PDB entry 7TAF | electron microscopy, 2.00 A resolution | chains C and B of the 4 polymer chains in the assembly

# Chain C
Molecule: viral protein 3
Organism: enterovirus D68
UniProt: A0A097BW12 (A0A097BW12_9ENTO); residues 1-247 here correspond to UniProt positions 318-564 (UniProt number = residue number + 317)
Amino-acid sequence (247 residues; row label = number of the first residue in the row):
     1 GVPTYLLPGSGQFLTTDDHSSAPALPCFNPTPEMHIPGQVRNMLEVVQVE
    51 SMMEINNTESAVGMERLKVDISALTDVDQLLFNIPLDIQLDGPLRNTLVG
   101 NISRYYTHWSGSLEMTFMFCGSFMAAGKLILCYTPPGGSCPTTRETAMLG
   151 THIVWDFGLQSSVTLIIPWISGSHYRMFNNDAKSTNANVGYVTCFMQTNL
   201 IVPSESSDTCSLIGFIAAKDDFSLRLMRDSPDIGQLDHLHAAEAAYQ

# Chain B
Molecule: viral protein 2
Organism: enterovirus D68
UniProt: A0A097BW12 (A0A097BW12_HED68); residues 10-247 here correspond to UniProt positions 79-316 (UniProt number = residue number + 69)
Amino-acid sequence (238 residues; row label = number of the first residue in the row):
    10 SDRVLQLKLGNSAIVTQEAANYCCAYGEWPNYLPDHEAVAIDKPTQPETA
    60 TDRFYTLKSVKWETGSTGWWWKLPDALNNIGMFGQNVQHHYLYRSGFLIH
   110 VQCNATKFHQGALLVVAIPEHQRGAHNTNTSPGFDDIMKGEEGGTFNHPY
   160 VLDDGTSLACATIFPHQWINLRTNNSATIVLPWMNAAPMDFPLRHNQWTL
   210 AIIPVVPLGTRTTSSMVPITVSIAPMCCEFNGLRHAIT

# How chain C and chain B interact
Residue-residue contacts (81):
  Met34(C) with Glu46(B); Asn194(B); Ala195(B); Ala196(B); Pro197(B)
  His35(C) with Glu37(B), salt bridge; Glu46(B), hydrogen bond (backbone-side chain)
  Pro37(C) with Tyr35(B), hydrophobic; Glu37(B); Trp192(B); Met193(B), hydrophobic
  Gly38(C) with Tyr35(B)
  Val49(C) with Thr171(B); Ile172(B), hydrophobic
  Glu50(C) with Thr171(B), hydrogen bond (backbone-side chain)
  Ser51(C) with Ala168(B); Thr171(B)
  Met52(C) with Leu167(B); Ala168(B), hydrogen bond (backbone-backbone); Trp177(B), hydrophobic
  Glu54(C) with Tyr159(B), hydrogen bond
  Gly63(C) with Tyr159(B)
  Met64(C) with Thr76(B); Pro158(B), hydrophobic; Tyr159(B); Leu167(B), hydrophobic; Ile212(B), hydrophobic; Pro213(B)
  Arg66(C) with Tyr159(B)
  Leu67(C) with Leu167(B), hydrophobic
  Lys68(C) with Val214(B); Pro216(B)
  Asn96(C) with Ser166(B); Ala168(B); Cys169(B)
  Thr97(C) with Cys169(B)
  Leu98(C) with Cys169(B); Ile172(B), hydrophobic
  Asn101(C) with Cys169(B)
  Met118(C) with Asn179(B)
  Phe119(C) with Asn179(B), hydrogen bond (backbone-side chain); Arg181(B)
  Cys120(C) with Gln119(B); Gly120(B); Ala121(B), hydrophobic; Asn179(B); Val215(B), hydrophobic
  Gly121(C) with Gln119(B); Arg181(B)
  Ser122(C) with Lys116(B); Phe117(B); His118(B); Gln119(B); Arg181(B), hydrogen bond (backbone-side chain)
  Phe123(C) with Lys116(B), hydrogen bond (backbone-backbone); Arg181(B)
  Met124(C) with Lys116(B), hydrogen bond (backbone-backbone); Phe117(B), hydrophobic
  Ala125(C) with Arg181(B)
  Gly158(C) with Arg181(B), hydrogen bond (backbone-side chain)
  Ser161(C) with Thr182(B)
  Val202(C) with Arg220(B)
  Pro203(C) with Phe117(B), hydrophobic; Arg220(B), hydrogen bond (backbone-side chain)
  Ser204(C) with Arg220(B), hydrogen bond (backbone-side chain)
  Glu205(C) with Phe117(B); Thr219(B); Arg220(B), hydrogen bond (backbone-backbone); Thr221(B), hydrogen bond
  Ser206(C) with Phe117(B); Arg220(B), hydrogen bond (backbone-side chain)
  Ser207(C) with Gln119(B), hydrogen bond; Gly218(B); Thr219(B), hydrogen bond (side chain-backbone)
  Asp208(C) with Arg220(B), salt bridge
  Thr209(C) with Gln119(B), hydrogen bond (backbone-side chain)
  Cys210(C) with Gln119(B)
  Ile213(C) with Val214(B), hydrophobic; Val215(B), hydrophobic
  Phe215(C) with Trp177(B), hydrophobic
  His240(C) with Asn138(B), hydrogen bond
Also at the interface, not in a pair above, chain C (45 interface residues in all): Ile36, Val46, Phe157, Leu159, Ser211
Also at the interface, not in a pair above, chain B (41 interface residues in all): Ser75, Leu123, Pro191

# Summary
The interface between chain C and chain B involves 45 residues on one side and 41 on the other; the contacts
include 18 hydrogen bonds and 2 salt bridges. Polar pairs include His35(C)-Glu37(B), Asp208(C)-Arg220(B) and
His35(C)-Glu46(B).
Chain C is viral protein 3 and chain B is viral protein 2, both from enterovirus D68; the structure, Cryo-EM
structure of Human Enterovirus D68 US/MO/14-18947 strain virion in complex with inhibitor 11526092, was
determined by electron microscopy.
